Entry 5OPT (electron microscopy, 4.00 A resolution); this record covers chains b and E of the 35 polymer chains in the assembly.

[Chain b]
Name: 40S ribosomal protein S9, putative
From: Trypanosoma cruzi (strain CL Brener)
UniProt: Q4D4S1 (Q4D4S1_TRYCC); numbering as in UniProt (aligned over 1-190)
Chain sequence (190 residues; each row starts with the number of its first residue):
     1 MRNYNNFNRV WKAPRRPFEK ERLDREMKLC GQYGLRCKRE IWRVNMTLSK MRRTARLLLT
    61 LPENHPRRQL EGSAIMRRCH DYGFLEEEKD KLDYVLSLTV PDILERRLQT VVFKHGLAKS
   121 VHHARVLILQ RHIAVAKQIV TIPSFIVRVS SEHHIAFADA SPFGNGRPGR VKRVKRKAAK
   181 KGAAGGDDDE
Disordered / not traced: 165-190

[Chain E]
Molecule: 18S rRNA
From: Trypanosoma cruzi
Sequence (2319 nucleotides; numbered 0 to 2318; the number before each row is that of its first residue; numbering starts at 0):
     0 UGAUCUGGUU GAUUCUGCCA GUAGUCAUAU GCUUGUUUCA AGGACUUAGC CAUGCAUGCC
    60 UCAGAAUCAC UGCAUUGCAG GAAUCUGCGC AUGGCUCAUU ACAUCAGACG UAAUCUGCCG
   120 CAAAAAUCUU GCGGUCUCCG CAACAUUGGA UAACUUGGCG AAACGCCAAG CUAAUACAUG
   180 AACCAACCGG AUGUUCUCUG UUCCGGCGGC AGGGCAACCU GCUGCCAUGG GACGUCCAGC
   240 GAAUGAAUGA AAGUAAAACC AAUGCCUUCA CCGGCAGUAA CACUCAGAAG UGUUGAUUCA
   300 AUUCAUUCCG UGCGAAAGCC GGGUUUUUUU AUCCGGCGUC UUUUGACGAA CAACUGCCCU
   360 AUCAGCCAGC GAUGGCCGUG UAGUGGACUG CCAUGGCGUU GACGGGAGCG GGGGAUUAGG
   420 GUUCGAUUCC GGAGAGGGAG CCUGAGAAAU AGCUACCACU UCUACGGAGG GCAGCAGGCG
   480 CGCAAAUUGC CCAAUGUCAA AAAAAAAAGA UGAGGCAGCG AAAAGAAAUA GAGCCGACAG
   540 UGCUUUUGCA UUGUCGUUUU CAAUGGGGGA UAUUUAAACC CAUCCAAAAU CGAGUAACAA
   600 UUGGAGGACA AGUCUGGUGC CAGCACCCGC GGUAAUUCCA GCUCCAAAAG CGUAUAUUAA
   660 UGCUGUUGCU GUUAAAGGGU UCGUAGUUGA AUUGAGGGCC UCUAAGGCGC AAUGGUUUAG
   720 UCCCAUCCAC UUCGGAUUGG UGACCCAUGC CCUUGUGGUC CGUGAACAGA CAUUCAGAAA
   780 CAAAAAACAC GGGAGUGGUA CCUUUCCUGA UUAUCGCAUG UCAUGCAUGC CAGAGGGCGC
   840 CCGUGAUUUU UUACUGUGAC UAAAAAAGUG UGACCAAAGC AGUCAUUCGA CUUGAAUUAG
   900 AAAGCAUGGG AUAACAAAGG AGCAGCCUCU GGGCCACCGU UUCGGCUUUU GUUGGUUUUA
   960 AAAGUCCAUU GGAGAUUAUG GGGCAGUGUG ACAAGCGGCU GGGUGGUUAU UCCACACACA
  1020 CACACACACG CUCCUUUUUU UUGGACGUGU UUUGUGUGUG UAUGUGGCAC UCGUCGCCUU
  1080 UGUGGGAAAU CCGUGUGGCA CUGUGUUUGA UGUUGUUGGC AGAGACUUCG GUCUUUUGCC
  1140 UUCGCAUAUU UCACACAUGU GUCAUGCCUU CCCUCAACUC ACGGCAUCCA GGAAUGAAGG
  1200 AGGGUAGUUC GGGGGAGAAC GUACUGGUGC GUCAGAGGUG AAAUUCUUAG ACCGCACCAA
  1260 GACGAACUAC AGCGAAGGCA UUCUUCAAGG AUACCUUCCU CAAUCAAGAA CCAAAGUGUG
  1320 GGGAUCGAAG AUGAUUAGAG ACCAUUGUAG UCCACACUGC AAACGAUGAC ACCCAUGAAU
  1380 UGGGGAGUUU UUGGUCGUAG GCGUGGUCGG GCUUGAUUAU UAUUUUUCAU CCCGUUCCUC
  1440 GUCUCGCCAA UGAAUAUUAA AUUUACGUGC AUAUUCUUUU UGGUCUUCGU UUUUUUACGG
  1500 CGAGGGCCUU UAACGGGAAU AUCCUCAGCA CGUUAUCUGA CUUCUUCACG CGAAAGCUUU
  1560 GAGGUUACAG UCUCAGGGGG GAGUACGUUC GCAAGAGUGA AACUUAAAGA AAUUGACGGA
  1620 AUGGCACCAC AAGACGUGGA GCGUGCGGUU UAAUUUGACU CAACACGGGG AACUUUACCA
  1680 GAUCCGGACA GGGUGAGGAU UGACAGAUUG AGUGUUCUUU CUCGAUCCCC UGAAUGGUGG
  1740 UGCAUGGCCG CUUUUGGUCG GUGGAGUGAU UUGUUUGGUU GAUUCCGUCA ACGGACGAGA
  1800 UCCAAGCUGC CCAGUAGGAU UCAGAAUUGC CCAUAGGAUA GCAAUCCCUU CCGCGGGUUU
  1860 UACCCAAGGG GGGGCGGUAU UCGCUUGUAU CCUUCUCUGC GGGAUUCCUU GUUUUGCGCA
  1920 AGGUGAGAUU UUGGGCAACA GCAGGUCUGU GAUGCUCCUC AAUGUUCUGG GCGACACGCG
  1980 CACUACAAUG UCAGUGAGAA CAAGAAAAAC GACUCUUGUC GGACCUACUU GAUCAAAAGA
  2040 GUGGGAAAAC CCCGGAAUCA CGUAGACCCA CUUGGGACCG AGUAUUGCAA UUAUUGGUCG
  2100 CGCAACGAGG AAUGUCUCGU AGGCGCAGCU CAUCAAACUG UGCCGAUUAC GUCCCUGCCA
  2160 UUUGUACACA CCGCCCGUCG UUGUUUCCGA UGAUGGUGCA AUACAGGUGA UCGGACAGUC
  2220 GAGUGCUUCA CUUGACCGAA AGUUCACCGA UAUUUCUUCA AUAGAGGAAG CAAAAGUCGU
  2280 AACAAGGUAG CUGUAGGUGA ACCUGCAGCU GGAUCAUUU
Disordered / not traced: 0, 767, 1000-1071, 1090-1164, 1386-1522, 1834-1844
Sequence notes: conflict C143 (A144 in 320364483), C805 (U806 in 320364483); insertion (2316-2318)

[Chain b / chain E interface]
Pairs across the interface (111):
  Met1(b) with A40(E), phosphate contact; G41(E), phosphate contact; U95(E), phosphate contact; U426(E), hydrogen bond to the sugar; U427(E), sugar contact
  Arg2(b) with G93(E), salt bridge to the phosphate; C94(E), salt bridge to the phosphate; U427(E), base contact; C428(E), salt bridge to the phosphate; G513(E), salt bridge to the phosphate
  Asn3(b) with A39(E), phosphate contact; A40(E), phosphate contact; U427(E), hydrogen bond to the base
  Tyr4(b) with U427(E), phosphate contact; C428(E), hydrogen bond to the phosphate; G878(E), phosphate contact
  Asn5(b) with C38(E), hydrogen bond to the phosphate; A877(E), hydrogen bond to the sugar
  Asn6(b) with A864(E), hydrogen bond to the phosphate; A865(E), phosphate contact; A876(E), sugar contact; A877(E), phosphate contact; G878(E), hydrogen bond to the phosphate
  Phe7(b) with C25(E), hydrogen bond to the base; C38(E), sugar contact; A39(E), sugar contact; A522(E), base contact; A523(E), sugar contact; A876(E), sugar contact
  Asn8(b) with A523(E), hydrogen bond to the sugar; G524(E), sugar contact; A876(E), hydrogen bond to the sugar; A877(E), hydrogen bond to the phosphate
  Arg9(b) with U24(E), salt bridge to the phosphate; C25(E), salt bridge to the phosphate; A522(E), hydrogen bond to the phosphate; A523(E), salt bridge to the phosphate; G524(E), phosphate contact
  Val10(b) with G524(E), hydrogen bond to the phosphate
  Trp11(b) with G524(E), hydrogen bond to the phosphate
  Ala13(b) with G23(E), phosphate contact
  Arg15(b) with U3(E), base contact; A22(E), sugar contact; A659(E), sugar contact
  Arg16(b) with U3(E), hydrogen bond to the base; U21(E), sugar contact
  Pro17(b) with A22(E), phosphate contact
  Phe18(b) with C608(E), sugar contact; A609(E), sugar contact
  Lys20(b) with A609(E), sugar contact
  Leu23(b) with A609(E), sugar contact; A645(E), sugar contact
  Glu26(b) with A646(E), phosphate contact
  Arg36(b) with A526(E), base contact; A527(E), salt bridge to the phosphate; U528(E), base contact; A648(E), salt bridge to the phosphate
  Cys37(b) with A647(E), phosphate contact; A648(E), hydrogen bond to the phosphate
  Lys38(b) with A646(E), salt bridge to the phosphate; A647(E), hydrogen bond to the phosphate
  Arg39(b) with A526(E), base contact; A647(E), hydrogen bond to the phosphate; A648(E), salt bridge to the phosphate; G649(E), salt bridge to the phosphate
  Trp42(b) with A646(E), phosphate contact; A647(E), phosphate contact
  Arg43(b) with A525(E), salt bridge to the phosphate; A526(E), salt bridge to the phosphate
  Arg53(b) with A417(E), hydrogen bond to the phosphate; G418(E), salt bridge to the phosphate
  Thr54(b) with G867(E), phosphate contact
  Arg67(b) with A866(E), sugar contact
  Leu70(b) with A895(E), base contact
  Glu71(b) with G867(E), sugar contact
  Ala74(b) with U868(E), phosphate contact
  Arg77(b) with U868(E), hydrogen bond to the phosphate; G869(E), salt bridge to the phosphate
  Tyr82(b) with G871(E), hydrogen bond to the base
  Lys119(b) with A531(E), sugar contact; G532(E), salt bridge to the phosphate
  Ser120(b) with A531(E), phosphate contact
  His122(b) with G530(E), sugar contact
  His123(b) with G530(E), sugar contact; A531(E), phosphate contact
  Arg125(b) with A527(E), salt bridge to the phosphate
  Val126(b) with G530(E), sugar contact
  Leu129(b) with A526(E), phosphate contact; A527(E), phosphate contact
  Gln130(b) with A562(E), hydrogen bond to the sugar; U563(E), sugar contact
  Arg131(b) with U582(E), salt bridge to the phosphate; C583(E), salt bridge to the phosphate
  His132(b) with A562(E), hydrogen bond to the phosphate; U563(E), salt bridge to the phosphate
  Gln138(b) with C873(E), sugar contact
  Ile139(b) with C873(E), base contact
  Val140(b) with C873(E), sugar contact
  Thr141(b) with C873(E), hydrogen bond to the base
  Ile142(b) with A526(E), phosphate contact; C873(E), base contact; C874(E), base contact
  Pro143(b) with A526(E), phosphate contact
  Ser144(b) with A526(E), hydrogen bond to the phosphate
  Phe145(b) with G871(E), base contact; C874(E), sugar contact
  Ile146(b) with G871(E), hydrogen bond to the base
  Arg148(b) with G871(E), base contact
  Pro162(b) with A562(E), sugar contact
  Phe163(b) with A561(E), sugar contact; A562(E), sugar contact
Other interface residues (no listed pair), chain b (61 interface residues in all): Glu19, Arg22, Met27, Glu40, Lys50, Val147
Other interface residues (no listed pair), chain E (59 interface residues in all): G1, A529, A599, A863

[Summary]
61 residues of chain b and 59 residues of chain E are in contact, with 26 hydrogen bonds and 21 salt bridges.
Polar pairs include Asn3(b)-U427(E), Phe7(b)-C25(E) and Arg16(b)-U3(E).
Here chain b is 40S ribosomal protein S9, putative (Trypanosoma cruzi (strain CL Brener)) and chain E is 18S
rRNA (Trypanosoma cruzi). Entry 5OPT (Structure of KSRP in context of Trypanosoma cruzi 40S) was determined by
electron microscopy together with 5OSG from the same study.
